Entry 5WNV (X-ray diffraction, 3.30 A resolution); this record covers chains A and L of the 23 polymer chains in the assembly.

[Chain A]
Molecule: 16S Ribosomal RNA rRNA
Source organism: Thermus thermophilus (strain HB8 / ATCC 27634 / DSM 579)
Sequence (1522 nucleotides; row label = number of the first residue in the row; note: 42 numbers in that range are skipped by the numbering (no residue carries them; nothing is unmodelled there); a row labelled like 190A-190L holds insertion residues (190A, then the next letters in order); numbering starts at 0):
     0 UUUGUUGGAG AGUUUGAUCC UGGCUCAGGG UGAACGCUGG CGGCGUGCCU AAGACAUGCA
    60 AGUCGUGCGG G
    73 CCGCGGGGUU UU
    88 ACUCCG
    95 UGGUC
   101 AGCGGCGGAC GGGUGAGUAA CGCGUGGGU
  129A G
   130 ACCUACCCGG AAGAGGGGGA CAACCCGGGG AAACUCGGGC UAAUCCCCCA UGUGGACCCG
   190 C
190A-190L CCCUUGGGGUGU
   191 GUCCAAAGGG CUUU
   216 GCCCGCUUCC GGAUGGGCCC GCGUCCCAUC AGCUAGUUGG UGGGGUAAUG GCCCACCAAG
   276 GCGACGACGG GUAGCCGGUC UGAGAGGAUG GCCGGCCACA GGGGCACUGA GACACGGGCC
   336 CCACUCCUAC GGGAGGCAGC AGUUAGGAAU CUUCCGCAAU GGGCGCAAGC CUGACGGAGC
   396 GACGCCGCUU GGAGGAAGAA GCCCUUCGGG GUGUAAACUC CUGAA
   442 CCCGGGACGA AACCCCCGAC GA
   474 GGGGACUGAC GGUACCGGG
   494 GUAAUAGCGC CGGCCAACUC CGUGCCAGCA GCCGCGGUAA UACGGAGGGC GCGAGCGUUA
   554 CCCGGAUUCA CUGGGCGUAA AGGGCGUGUA GGCGGCCUGG GGCGUCCCAU GUGAAAGACC
   614 ACGGCUCAAC CGUGGGGGAG CGUGGGAUAC GCUCAGGCUA GACGGUGGGA GAGGGUGGUG
   674 GAAUUCCCGG AGUAGCGGUG AAAUGCGCAG AUACCGGGAG GAACGCCGAU GGCGAAGGCA
   734 GCCACCUGGU CCACCCGUGA CGCUGAGGCG CGAAAGCGUG GGGAGCAAAC CGGAUUAGAU
   794 ACCCGGGUAG UCCACGCCCU AAACGAUGCG CGCUAGGUCU CUGGGUCU
   848 CCUGGGGGCC GAAGCUAACG CGUUAAGCGC GCCGCCUGGG GAGUACGGCC GCAAGGCUGA
   908 AACUCAAAGG AAUUGACGGG GGCCCGCACA AGCGGUGGAG CAUGUGGUUU AAUUCGAAGX
   968 AACGCGAAGA ACCUUACCAG GCCUUGACAU GCUAGG
 1003A G
  1004 AACCCGGGUG AAAGCCUGGG GUGCCCC
1030A-1030D GCGA
  1031 GGGGAGCCCU AGCACAGGUG CUGCAUGGCC GUCGUCAGCU CGUGCCGUGA GGUGUUGGGU
  1091 UAAGUCCCGC AACGAGCGCA ACCCCCGCCG UUAGUUGCCA GCGGUUCGGC CGGGCACUCU
  1151 AACGGGACUG CCCGCGAAA
  1171 GCGGGAGGAA GGAGGGGACG ACGUCUGGUC AGCAUGGCCC UUACGGCCUG GGCGACACAC
  1231 GUGCUACAAU GCCCACUACA AAGCGAUGCC ACCCGGCAAC GGGGAGCUAA UCGCAAAAAG
  1291 GUGGGCCCAG UUCGGAUUGG GGUCUGCAAC CCGACCCCAU GAAGCCGGAA UCGCUAGUAA
  1351 UCGCGGAUCA G
 1361A C
  1362 CAUGCCGCGG UGAAUACGUU CCCGGGCCUU GUACACACXG CCXGUXACGC CAUGGGAGCG
  1422 GGCUCUACCC GAAGUCGCCG GG
  1446 AGCCUACGGG
  1459 CAGGCGCCGA GGGUAGGGCC CGUGACUGGG GCGAAGUCGU AACAAGGUAG CUGUACCGGA
  1519 AGGUGCGGCU GGAUCCACUC CUUUCU
Not modelled in the structure: 0-4, 1534-1538
Construct notes: conflict C1534 (A132811 in 55771382), A1535 (C132812 in 55771382)
Modified positions: PSU (pseudouridine-5'-monophosphate) at position 516, 7MG (7N-methyl-8-hydroguanosine-5'-monophosphate) at position 527, M2G (N2-dimethylguanosine-5'-monophosphate) at position 966, 5MC (5-methylcytidine-5'-monophosphate) at position 967, 2MG (2N-methylguanosine-5'-monophosphate) at position 1207, 5MC (5-methylcytidine-5'-monophosphate) at position 1400, 4OC (4n,o2'-methylcytidine-5'-monophosphate) at position 1402, 5MC (5-methylcytidine-5'-monophosphate) at position 1404, 5MC (5-methylcytidine-5'-monophosphate) at position 1407, UR3 (3-methyluridine-5'-monophoshate) at position 1498, MA6 (6N-dimethyladenosine-5'-monophoshate) at position 1518, MA6 (6N-dimethyladenosine-5'-monophoshate) at position 1519, PSU (pseudouridine-5'-monophosphate) at position 1540, PSU (pseudouridine-5'-monophosphate) at position 1541
Bound ions: Mg2+ site 1: U5 (shared with 1 residue of chain D); K+ site 1 near U14 (its only coordinating residue here); Mg2+ site 2 near G21 (its only coordinating residue here); Mg2+ site 3 near U37 (its only coordinating residue here); Mg2+ site 4 near A53 (its only coordinating residue here); Mg2+ site 5: G61, U62; Mg2+ site 6: G69, G70, U98; Mg2+ site 7 near U81 (its only coordinating residue here); Mg2+ site 8 near U83 (its only coordinating residue here); Mg2+ site 9 near G107 (its only coordinating residue here); K+ site 2: A109, A329, G331; Mg2+ site 10 near G117 (its only coordinating residue here); 79 more Mg2+ sites not listed; 12 more K+ sites not listed
Ligand contacts: B6M ((1R,2S,3S,4R,6R)-4,6-diamino-2-{[3-O-(2,6-diamino-2,6-dideoxy-alpha-L-altropyranosyl)-beta-L-arabinofuranosyl]oxy}-3-hydroxycyclohexyl 2-amino-2-deoxy-alpha-D-allopyranoside): G1405, U1406, 5MC_1407, A1408, C1409, G1489, C1490, G1491, A1492, A1493, G1494, U1495

[Chain L]
Name: 30S ribosomal protein S12
Source organism: Thermus thermophilus (strain HB8 / ATCC 27634 / DSM 579)
UniProt: Q5SHN3 (RS12_THET8); residues 5-129 here correspond to UniProt positions 2-126 (UniProt number = residue number - 3)
Sequence (125 residues; row label = number of the first residue in the row):
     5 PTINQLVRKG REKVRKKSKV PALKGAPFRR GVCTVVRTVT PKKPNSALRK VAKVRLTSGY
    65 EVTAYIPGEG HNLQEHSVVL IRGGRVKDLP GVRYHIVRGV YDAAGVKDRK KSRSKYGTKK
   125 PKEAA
Modified positions: Asp92 ((3S)-3-(methylsulfanyl)-L-aspartic acid; 0TD)
UniProt features mapped onto this chain:
  - modified residue: Asp92 (3-methylthioaspartic acid)

[Chain A / chain L interface]
Contacting residue pairs - 134 pairs, chain A then chain L:
  C23(A) - Lys23(L)  phosphate contact
  U24(A) - Lys23(L)  salt bridge to the phosphate
  A33(A) - Phe32(L)  base contact
  C34(A) - Phe32(L)  sugar contact
  C34(A) - Val101(L)  sugar contact
  G35(A) - Ser118(L)  hydrogen bond to the sugar
  G35(A) - Gly121(L)  sugar contact
  C36(A) - Arg117(L)  hydrogen bond to the sugar
  C36(A) - Ser118(L)  sugar contact
  C36(A) - Thr122(L)  sugar contact
  C36(A) - Lys123(L)  salt bridge to the phosphate
  C36(A) - Lys124(L)  hydrogen bond to the phosphate
  U37(A) - Lys123(L)  salt bridge to the phosphate
  U37(A) - Lys124(L)  hydrogen bond to the phosphate
  U49(A) - Lys28(L)  sugar contact
  C241(A) - Arg19(L)  sugar contact
  G302(A) - Lys17(L)  salt bridge to the phosphate
  A303(A) - Lys17(L)  salt bridge to the phosphate
  G362(A) - Lys28(L)  sugar contact
  G362(A) - Arg33(L)  phosphate contact
  G362(A) - Arg34(L)  salt bridge to the phosphate
  G362(A) - Thr61(L)  phosphate contact
  A363(A) - Lys28(L)  base contact
  A363(A) - Ala30(L)  base contact
  A363(A) - Pro31(L)  base contact
  A363(A) - Phe32(L)  base contact
  A363(A) - Arg33(L)  salt bridge to the phosphate
  A363(A) - Arg34(L)  salt bridge to the phosphate
  A363(A) - Thr61(L)  phosphate contact
  A363(A) - Leu84(L)  sugar contact
  A364(A) - Lys28(L)  base contact
  C501(A) - Arg117(L)  salt bridge to the phosphate
  C501(A) - Ser118(L)  hydrogen bond to the phosphate
  C501(A) - Lys124(L)  salt bridge to the phosphate
  G502(A) - Lys115(L)  phosphate contact
  G502(A) - Ser116(L)  phosphate contact
  G502(A) - Arg117(L)  hydrogen bond to the phosphate
  G502(A) - Ser118(L)  hydrogen bond to the phosphate
  G502(A) - Lys119(L)  hydrogen bond to the phosphate
  C503(A) - Ser116(L)  hydrogen bond to the phosphate
  C503(A) - Lys119(L)  salt bridge to the phosphate
  C518(A) - Pro48(L)  base contact
  C518(A) - Asn49(L)  base contact
  C518(A) - Ser50(L)  hydrogen bond to the phosphate
  C519(A) - Ser50(L)  hydrogen bond to the phosphate
  A520(A) - Ala51(L)  phosphate contact
  A520(A) - Leu52(L)  hydrogen bond to the phosphate
  A520(A) - Lys54(L)  salt bridge to the phosphate
  A520(A) - Glu73(L)  hydrogen bond to the sugar
  G521(A) - Leu52(L)  phosphate contact
  G521(A) - Arg53(L)  hydrogen bond to the base
  G521(A) - Lys54(L)  salt bridge to the phosphate
  G521(A) - Gly72(L)  phosphate contact
  G521(A) - Glu73(L)  phosphate contact
  C522(A) - Asn49(L)  base contact
  C522(A) - Arg53(L)  base contact
  C522(A) - Tyr69(L)  hydrogen bond to the phosphate
  C522(A) - Pro71(L)  phosphate contact
  C522(A) - Gly72(L)  hydrogen bond to the phosphate
  C522(A) - Tyr120(L)  sugar contact
  A523(A) - Arg53(L)  base contact
  A523(A) - Val90(L)  base contact
  A523(A) - Asp92(L)  base contact
  A523(A) - Tyr120(L)  phosphate contact
  C525(A) - Arg89(L)  salt bridge to the phosphate
  C526(A) - Lys91(L)  phosphate contact
  7MG_527(A) - Asn49(L)  hydrogen bond to the base
  7MG_527(A) - Asp92(L)  base contact
  C528(A) - Asn49(L)  hydrogen bond to the base
  G529(A) - Asn49(L)  base contact
  G529(A) - Ser50(L)  hydrogen bond to the base
  G537(A) - Glu73(L)  sugar contact
  G537(A) - Arg113(L)  salt bridge to the phosphate
  G538(A) - Arg113(L)  salt bridge to the phosphate
  G538(A) - Lys114(L)  hydrogen bond to the phosphate
  G538(A) - Lys115(L)  hydrogen bond to the phosphate
  A539(A) - Lys114(L)  phosphate contact
  A539(A) - Lys115(L)  hydrogen bond to the base
  G541(A) - Lys115(L)  base contact
  G550(A) - Lys119(L)  sugar contact
  U551(A) - Arg86(L)  sugar contact
  U552(A) - Pro31(L)  hydrogen bond to the sugar
  U552(A) - Arg86(L)  sugar contact
  U552(A) - Gly87(L)  phosphate contact
  U552(A) - Gly88(L)  phosphate contact
  A553(A) - Val24(L)  phosphate contact
  A553(A) - Gly29(L)  hydrogen bond to the sugar
  A553(A) - Pro31(L)  sugar contact
  A553(A) - Gly87(L)  phosphate contact
  A553(A) - Gly88(L)  phosphate contact
  C554(A) - Ser22(L)  hydrogen bond to the phosphate
  C555(A) - Lys20(L)  phosphate contact
  C562(A) - Arg15(L)  phosphate contact
  C562(A) - Glu16(L)  hydrogen bond to the base
  C562(A) - Lys17(L)  sugar contact
  C562(A) - Val18(L)  base contact
  A563(A) - Arg15(L)  hydrogen bond to the base
  C564(A) - Leu10(L)  phosphate contact
  C564(A) - Arg15(L)  salt bridge to the phosphate
  G567(A) - Pro5(L)  base contact
  G567(A) - Arg15(L)  hydrogen bond to the base
  G568(A) - Pro5(L)  base contact
  G585(A) - Asn8(L)  hydrogen bond to the sugar
  C879(A) - Thr6(L)  base contact
  C880(A) - Thr6(L)  hydrogen bond to the phosphate
  C880(A) - Asn8(L)  hydrogen bond to the phosphate
  C880(A) - Gln9(L)  base contact
  C880(A) - Arg12(L)  salt bridge to the phosphate
  G881(A) - Gln9(L)  phosphate contact
  G881(A) - Arg12(L)  salt bridge to the phosphate
  C882(A) - Pro5(L)  base contact
  C882(A) - Gln9(L)  base contact
  U884(A) - Arg15(L)  base contact
  A909(A) - Lys21(L)  salt bridge to the phosphate
  C910(A) - Arg97(L)  salt bridge to the phosphate
  U911(A) - Gly95(L)  phosphate contact
  U911(A) - Arg97(L)  salt bridge to the phosphate
  C912(A) - Lys46(L)  hydrogen bond to the phosphate
  C912(A) - Arg89(L)  salt bridge to the phosphate
  C912(A) - Pro94(L)  phosphate contact
  A913(A) - Lys46(L)  salt bridge to the phosphate
  A913(A) - Arg89(L)  salt bridge to the phosphate
  A913(A) - Lys91(L)  salt bridge to the phosphate
  C1411(A) - Arg41(L)  sugar contact
  C1411(A) - Lys57(L)  hydrogen bond to the phosphate
  C1412(A) - Lys57(L)  salt bridge to the phosphate
  A1413(A) - Glu65(L)  phosphate contact
  C1490(A) - Pro94(L)  sugar contact
  G1491(A) - Thr44(L)  hydrogen bond to the sugar
  G1491(A) - Pro45(L)  phosphate contact
  G1491(A) - Lys46(L)  phosphate contact
  A1492(A) - Lys46(L)  phosphate contact
  A1492(A) - Lys47(L)  hydrogen bond to the phosphate
  A1492(A) - Ser50(L)  hydrogen bond to the base
Other interface residues (no listed pair), chain A (67 interface residues in all): A32, G500, C504, G524, G540, C556, C883
Other interface residues (no listed pair), chain L (70 interface residues in all): Lys13, Pro25, Tyr105, Asp112

[In short]
Chain A and chain L form an interface of 67 and 70 residues respectively, with 36 hydrogen bonds and 27 salt
bridges. Among the polar pairs are G521(A)-Arg53(L), 7MG_527(A)-Asn49(L) and C528(A)-Asn49(L). Bound to chain
A: compound B6M.
Here chain A is 16S Ribosomal RNA rRNA and chain L is 30S ribosomal protein S12, both from Thermus
thermophilus (strain HB8 / ATCC 27634 / DSM 579). Entry 5WNV (Crystal Structure of 30S ribosomal subunit from
Thermus thermophilus) was determined by X-ray diffraction, deposited together with 5WNP, 5WNQ, 5WNR, 5WNS,
5WNT and 5WNU.
